3B6G - chains I and E of the 10 polymer chains in the assembly; structure by X-ray diffraction, 3.45 A resolution.

# Chain I
Molecule: 147-nt DNA strand
Organism: Homo sapiens
Sequence (147 nucleotides; each row starts with the number of its first residue; numbers below 1 keep their minus sign (DA-73 is residue -73)):
   -73 ATCAATATCC ACCTGCAGAT ACTACCAAAA GTGTATTTGG AAACTGCTCC ATCAAAAGGC
   -13 ATGTTCAGCT GGAATCCAGC TGAACATGCC TTTTGATGGA GCAGTTTCCA AATACACTTT
    47 TGGTAGTATC TGCAGGTGGA TATTGAT

# Chain E
Name: Histone H3.2
Organism: Xenopus laevis
Reference sequence: P84233 (H32_XENLA); residues 1-135 here correspond to UniProt positions 2-136 (UniProt number = residue number + 1)
Amino-acid sequence (135 residues; each row starts with the number of its first residue):
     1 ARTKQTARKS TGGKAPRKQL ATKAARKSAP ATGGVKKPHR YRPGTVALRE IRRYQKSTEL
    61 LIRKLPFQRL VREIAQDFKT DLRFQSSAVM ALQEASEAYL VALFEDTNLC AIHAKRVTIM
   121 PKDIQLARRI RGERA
Unresolved in the structure: 1-30
Differences from the reference sequence: conflict Ala102 (Gly103 in P84233)
UniProt features mapped onto this chain:
  - modified residue: Arg2 (Asymmetric dimethylarginine), Thr3 (Phosphothreonine), Lys4 (Allysine), Gln5 (5-glutamyl dopamine), Thr6 (Phosphothreonine), Arg8 (Citrulline), Lys9 (N6,N6,N6-trimethyllysine), Ser10 (ADP-ribosylserine), Thr11 (Phosphothreonine), Lys14 (N6-(2-hydroxyisobutyryl)lysine), Arg17 (Asymmetric dimethylarginine), Lys18 (N6-(2-hydroxyisobutyryl)lysine), Lys23 (N6-(2-hydroxyisobutyryl)lysine), Arg26 (Citrulline), Lys27 (N6,N6,N6-trimethyllysine), Ser28 (ADP-ribosylserine), Lys36 (N6,N6,N6-trimethyllysine), Lys37 (N6-methyllysine), Tyr41 (Phosphotyrosine), Lys56 (N6,N6,N6-trimethyllysine) and 8 more in UniProt
  - lipidation: Cys110 (S-palmitoyl cysteine)
Bound ions: Mn2+ near Asp77 (its only coordinating residue here)

# Interface between chain I and chain E
Contacting residue pairs (30; chain I residue first):
  DA-69(I) - His39(E)  phosphate contact
  DT-68(I) - His39(E)  phosphate contact
  DT-68(I) - Tyr41(E)  sugar contact
  DA-67(I) - Arg49(E)  phosphate contact
  DT-66(I) - Arg49(E)  phosphate contact
  DC-65(I) - Lys56(E)  salt bridge to the phosphate
  DG8(I) - Arg40(E)  base contact
  DG8(I) - Pro43(E)  phosphate contact
  DG8(I) - Gly44(E)  hydrogen bond to the phosphate
  DA9(I) - Arg40(E)  hydrogen bond to the base
  DA9(I) - Tyr41(E)  sugar contact
  DA9(I) - Arg42(E)  sugar contact
  DA9(I) - Pro43(E)  sugar contact
  DA9(I) - Gly44(E)  hydrogen bond to the phosphate
  DA9(I) - Thr45(E)  hydrogen bond to the phosphate
  DA9(I) - Val46(E)  hydrogen bond to the phosphate
  DA9(I) - Ala47(E)  hydrogen bond to the phosphate
  DA10(I) - His39(E)  sugar contact
  DA10(I) - Arg40(E)  sugar contact
  DA10(I) - Tyr41(E)  hydrogen bond to the phosphate
  DA10(I) - Val46(E)  phosphate contact
  DT17(I) - Arg63(E)  phosphate contact
  DT17(I) - Leu65(E)  phosphate contact
  DT17(I) - Pro66(E)  sugar contact
  DT17(I) - Arg69(E)  salt bridge to the phosphate
  DT18(I) - Arg63(E)  salt bridge to the phosphate
  DT18(I) - Lys64(E)  hydrogen bond to the phosphate
  DT18(I) - Leu65(E)  hydrogen bond to the phosphate
  DA26(I) - Arg83(E)  phosphate contact
  DG27(I) - Arg83(E)  salt bridge to the phosphate

# Summary
12 residues of chain I face 17 of chain E across their interface, with 9 hydrogen bonds and 4 salt bridges.
Polar contacts include DA9(I)-Arg40(E), DG8(I)-Gly44(E) and DA9(I)-Gly44(E).
Here chain I is a 147-nt DNA strand (Homo sapiens) and chain E is Histone H3.2 (Xenopus laevis). Entry 3B6G
(Nucleosome core particle treated with oxaliplatin) was determined by X-ray diffraction together with 3B6F
from the same study.
